PDB entry 7X3V | electron microscopy, 3.09 A resolution | chains E and J of the 11 polymer chains in the assembly

[Chain E]
Name: Histone H3
From: Xenopus laevis
UniProtKB: A0A310TTQ1 (A0A310TTQ1_XENLA); residues 0-135 here correspond to UniProt positions 1-136 (UniProt number = residue number + 1)
Chain sequence (136 residues; row label = number of the first residue in the row; numbering starts at 0):
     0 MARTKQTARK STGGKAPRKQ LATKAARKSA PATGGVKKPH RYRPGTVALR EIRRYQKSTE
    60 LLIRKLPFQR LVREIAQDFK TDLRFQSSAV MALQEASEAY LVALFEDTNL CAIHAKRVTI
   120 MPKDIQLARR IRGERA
Not modelled in the structure: 0-39, 135

[Chain J]
Molecule: 146-nt DNA strand
Sequence (146 nucleotides; each row starts with the number of its first residue):
     1 TCAGGATGTA TATATCTGAC ACGTGCCTGG AGACTAGGGA GTAATCCCCT TGGCGGTTAA
    61 AACGCGGGGG ACAGCGCGTA CGTGCGTTTA AGCGGTGCTA GAGCTGTCTA CGACCAATTG
   121 AGCGGCCTCG GCACCGGGAT TCTCCA

[How chain E and chain J interact]
Residue-residue contacts - 19 pairs, chain E then chain J:
  Arg-40(E) with DT83(J), base contact; DG84(J), sugar contact
  Tyr-41(E) with DT7(J), hydrogen bond to the phosphate; DG8(J), sugar contact; DG84(J), phosphate contact
  Pro-43(E) with DT83(J), phosphate contact
  Gly-44(E) with DT83(J), hydrogen bond to the phosphate
  Val-46(E) with DT83(J), phosphate contact
  Ala-47(E) with DT83(J), hydrogen bond to the phosphate
  Arg-49(E) with DG8(J), phosphate contact; DT9(J), phosphate contact
  Arg-63(E) with DG92(J), phosphate contact
  Lys-64(E) with DG92(J), hydrogen bond to the phosphate
  Leu-65(E) with DA91(J), sugar contact; DG92(J), hydrogen bond to the phosphate
  Pro-66(E) with DA91(J), sugar contact
  Arg-69(E) with DA91(J), salt bridge to the phosphate
  Arg-83(E) with DA100(J), phosphate contact; DG101(J), salt bridge to the phosphate
Interface residues without a listed pair, chain E (15 interface residues in all): Arg-42, Thr-45
Interface residues without a listed pair, chain J (10 interface residues in all): DG82

[Summary]
15 residues of chain E and 10 residues of chain J are in contact, with 5 hydrogen bonds and 2 salt bridges.
Among the polar pairs are Tyr-41(E)/DT7(J), Gly-44(E)/DT83(J) and Ala-47(E)/DT83(J).
Chain E is Histone H3 (Xenopus laevis) and chain J is a 146-nt DNA strand; the structure, Cryo-EM structure of
IOC3-N2 nucleosome, was determined by electron microscopy together with 7X3T, 7X3W and 7X3X from the same
study.
